Entry 6FHS (electron microscopy, 3.75 A resolution); this record covers chains E and I of the 10 polymer chains in the assembly.

== Chain E ==
Molecule: RuvB-like helicase
Organism: Chaetomium thermophilum var. thermophilum DSM 1495
Notes: EC 3.6.4.12
UniProtKB: G0RYC2 (G0RYC2_CHATD); residues 1-488 here = UniProt positions 1-488
Chain sequence (488 residues; numbered 1 to 488; the number before each row is that of its first residue):
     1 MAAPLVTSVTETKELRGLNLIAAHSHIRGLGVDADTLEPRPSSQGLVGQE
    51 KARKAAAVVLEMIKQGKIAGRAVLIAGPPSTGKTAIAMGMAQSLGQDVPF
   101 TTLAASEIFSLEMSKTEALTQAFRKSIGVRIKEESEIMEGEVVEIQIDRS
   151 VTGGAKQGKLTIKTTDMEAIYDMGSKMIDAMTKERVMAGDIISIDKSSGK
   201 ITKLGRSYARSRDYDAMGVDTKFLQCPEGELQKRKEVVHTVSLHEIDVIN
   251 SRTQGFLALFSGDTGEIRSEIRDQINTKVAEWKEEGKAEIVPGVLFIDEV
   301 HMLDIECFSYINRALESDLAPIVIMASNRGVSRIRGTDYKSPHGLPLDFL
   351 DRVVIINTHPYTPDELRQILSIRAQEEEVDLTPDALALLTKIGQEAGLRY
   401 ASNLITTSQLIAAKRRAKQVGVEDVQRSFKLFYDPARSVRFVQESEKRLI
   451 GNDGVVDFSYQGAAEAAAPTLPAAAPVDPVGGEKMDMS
Unresolved in the structure: 1-16, 151, 459-488
Residues lining bound ligands: ADP (adenosine-5'-diphosphate): Ala23, His24, His26, Gly45, Leu46, Val47, Pro78, Pro79, Ser80, Thr81, Gly82, Lys83, Thr84, Ala85, Tyr361, Ile369, Arg373, Leu398, Arg399

== Chain I ==
Molecule: les6
Organism: Chaetomium thermophilum var. thermophilum DSM 1495
UniProtKB: G0S590 (G0S590_CHATD); residue numbers follow UniProt; this construct covers 1-219
Chain sequence (219 residues; row label = number of the first residue in the row):
     1 MSNPDAQSAQAAHQALVEQLDLHSIHKTFRNPNWRPNQRRNKTIKAILGE
    51 SQRKEASSTSAVATPRADDNGGGSGADTPANNDNNDGLSTSGTSTPANGN
   101 GSGAGTPASNGQPNLAQASRSLQKLVLEKSLASAQAPDKKAANGFASSAP
   151 TATYTNIESAPSLAPMKHYCDVTGLPAPYLDPKTRLRYHNKEIFAMIRNL
   201 PQGMGEQFLEARGAHTVLK
Unresolved in the structure: 1-8, 53-154, 214-219

== Interface between chain E and chain I ==
Residue-residue contacts (18; chain E residue first):
  Asp166(E) - Lys191(I)
  Asp166(E) - Phe194(I)
  Met167(E) - Tyr179(I)
  Met167(E) - Tyr188(I)  hydrophobic
  Met167(E) - Asn190(I)
  Met167(E) - Lys191(I)
  Glu168(E) - Leu180(I)
  Glu168(E) - Asp181(I)
  Glu168(E) - Pro182(I)
  Glu168(E) - Tyr188(I)  hydrogen bond (backbone-side chain)
  Glu168(E) - Arg198(I)  salt bridge
  Ala169(E) - Tyr179(I)  hydrophobic
  Ala169(E) - Leu180(I)
  Ile170(E) - Leu180(I)  hydrophobic
  Ile170(E) - Asp181(I)
  Ile170(E) - Pro182(I)
  Tyr171(E) - Pro178(I)
  Tyr171(E) - Tyr179(I)
Other interface residues (no listed pair), chain E (7 interface residues in all): Gln232

== In short ==
7 residues of chain E and 10 residues of chain I are in contact, with 1 hydrogen bond and 1 salt bridge. Polar
contacts include Glu168(E)-Arg198(I) and Glu168(E)-Tyr188(I). Chain E binds ADP.
Chain E is RuvB-like helicase and chain I is les6, both from Chaetomium thermophilum var. thermophilum DSM
1495; the structure, CryoEM Structure of INO80core, was determined by electron microscopy, deposited together
with 6FML.
